PDB entry 1Y0X | X-ray diffraction, 3.10 A resolution | chain X

[Chain X]
Molecule: Thyroid hormone receptor beta-1
From: Homo sapiens
Notes: fragment: ligand binding domain (residues 202-461)
UniProtKB: P10828 (THB1_HUMAN); residues 202-461 here = UniProt positions 202-461
Amino-acid sequence (281 residues; numbered 181 to 461; the number before each row is that of its first residue):
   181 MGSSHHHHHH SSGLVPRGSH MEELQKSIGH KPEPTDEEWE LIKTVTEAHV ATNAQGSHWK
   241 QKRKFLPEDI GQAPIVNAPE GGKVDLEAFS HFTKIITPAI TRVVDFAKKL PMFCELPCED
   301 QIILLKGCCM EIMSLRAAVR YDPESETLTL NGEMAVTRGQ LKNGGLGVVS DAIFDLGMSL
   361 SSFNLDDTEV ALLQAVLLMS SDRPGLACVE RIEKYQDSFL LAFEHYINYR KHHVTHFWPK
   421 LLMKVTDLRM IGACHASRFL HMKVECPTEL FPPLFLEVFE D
Unresolved in the structure: 181-198, 252-263, 461
Differences from the reference sequence: expression tag (181-201)
Residues lining bound ligands: 3,5,3',5'-tetraiodo-L-thyronine (T44): Phe-269, Phe-272, Ile-275, Ile-276, Ala-279, Arg-282, Met-310, Met-313, Ser-314, Arg-316, Ala-317, Arg-320, Thr-329, Leu-330, Asn-331, Gly-332, Leu-341, Gly-344, Gly-345, Leu-346, Ile-353, His-435, Met-442, Phe-455, Phe-459
Reported in the primary citation:
  - binding site for 3,5,3',5'-tetraiodo-L-thyronine: Ile-276, Met-310, Met-313, His-435, Phe-455, Phe-459
  - conformationally variable residues (helix shift, loop rearrangement, side-chain flip): Met-310, His-435, Ser-437 to Val-444, Glu-445 to Pro-453

[Overview]
Bound to chain X: 3,5,3',5'-tetraiodo-L-thyronine. The paper reports a binding site for
3,5,3',5'-tetraiodo-L-thyronine at Ile-276, Met-310 and Met-313 among others; conformational variability at
Met-310, His-435 and Ser-437 among others.
Chain X is Thyroid hormone receptor beta-1 (Homo sapiens); the structure, Thyroxine-Thyroid Hormone Receptor
Interactions, was determined by X-ray diffraction (same publication as 1XZX).
